PDB entry 7U4D | electron microscopy, 8.10 A resolution (very low resolution: no residue pairs are listed; an interface is given only as per-side residue counts) | chains G and I of the 22 polymer chains in the assembly

[Chain G]
Molecule: Histone H2A
Organism: Homo sapiens
UniProtKB: Q93077 (H2A1C_HUMAN); residues 0-129 here correspond to UniProt positions 1-130 (UniProt number = residue number + 1)
Amino-acid sequence (130 residues; each row starts with the number of its first residue; numbering starts at 0):
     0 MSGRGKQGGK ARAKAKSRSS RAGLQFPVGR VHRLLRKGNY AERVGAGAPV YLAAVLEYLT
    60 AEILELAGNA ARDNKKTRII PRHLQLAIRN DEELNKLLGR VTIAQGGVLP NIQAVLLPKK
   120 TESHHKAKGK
Unresolved in the structure: 0-14, 115-129
UniProt features mapped onto this chain:
  - modified residue: Ser1 (N-acetylserine), Arg3 (Citrulline), Lys5 (N6-(2-hydroxyisobutyryl)lysine), Lys9 (N6-(2-hydroxyisobutyryl)lysine), Lys13 (N6-(beta-hydroxybutyryl)lysine), Lys36 (N6-(2-hydroxyisobutyryl)lysine), Lys74 (N6-(2-hydroxyisobutyryl)lysine), Lys75 (N6-(2-hydroxyisobutyryl)lysine), Lys95 (N6-(2-hydroxyisobutyryl)lysine), Gln104 (N5-methylglutamine), Lys118 (N6-(2-hydroxyisobutyryl)lysine), Lys119 (N6-crotonyllysine), Thr120 (Phosphothreonine), Lys125 (N6-crotonyllysine)
  - cross-link (Glycyl lysine isopeptide (Lys-Gly)): Lys13 (interchain with G-Cter in ubiquitin), Lys15 (interchain with G-Cter in ubiquitin), Lys119 (interchain with G-Cter in ubiquitin)

[Chain I]
Molecule: 147-nt DNA strand
Sequence (147 nucleotides; numbered -73 to 73; the number before each row is that of its first residue; numbers below 1 keep their minus sign (DA-73 is residue -73)):
   -73 ATCTGAGAAT CCGGTGCCGA GGCCGCTCAA TTGGTCGTAG ACAGCTCTAG CACCGCTTAA
   -13 ACGCACGTAC GCGCTGTCCC CCGCGTTTTA ACCGCCAAGG GGATTACTCC CTAGTCTCCA
    47 GGCACGTGTC AGATATATAC ATCCGAT
Unresolved in the structure: -73 to -70, 70-73

[How chain G and chain I interact]
At this resolution (8 A) residue pairs are not listed: 8 residues of chain G and 7 of chain I lie at the interface.

[Overview]
8 residues of chain G face 7 of chain I across their interface.
Chain G is Histone H2A (Homo sapiens) and chain I is a 147-nt DNA strand; the structure, CryoEM structure of
CENP-N promoted nucleosome stacks with CENP-A and 601 DNA sequence, was determined by electron microscopy,
deposited together with 7U46 and 7U47.
